Entry 8AYZ (electron microscopy, 1.88 A resolution); this record covers chains B and C of the 3 polymer chains in the assembly.

Chain B:
Molecule: Capsid protein, VP0
Organism: Human poliovirus 2
Reference sequence: P06210 (POLG_POL2L); residues 1-340 here = UniProt positions 1-340
Sequence (340 residues; numbered 1 to 340; the number before each row is that of its first residue):
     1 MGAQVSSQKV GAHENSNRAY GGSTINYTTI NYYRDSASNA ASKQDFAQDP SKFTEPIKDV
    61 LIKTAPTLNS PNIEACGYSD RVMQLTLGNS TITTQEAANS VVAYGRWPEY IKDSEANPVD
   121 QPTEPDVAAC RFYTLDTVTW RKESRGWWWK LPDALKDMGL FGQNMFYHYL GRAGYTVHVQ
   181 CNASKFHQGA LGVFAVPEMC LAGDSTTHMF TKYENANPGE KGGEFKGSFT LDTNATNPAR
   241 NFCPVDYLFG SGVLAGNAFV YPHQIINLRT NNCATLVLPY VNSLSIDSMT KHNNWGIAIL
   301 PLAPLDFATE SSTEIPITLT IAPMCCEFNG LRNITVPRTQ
Disordered / not traced: 1, 9-24, 45-78
Curated features (UniProtKB/Swiss-Prot):
  - site (Cleavage): Asn69, Ser70, Gln340
  - lipidation: Gly2 (N-myristoyl glycine)

Chain C:
Molecule: Capsid protein, VP3
Organism: Human poliovirus 2
Reference sequence: P06210 (POLG_POL2L); residues 2-238 here correspond to UniProt positions 342-578 (UniProt number = residue number + 340)
Sequence (238 residues; each row starts with the number of its first residue):
     1 GLPVLNTPGS NQYLTADNYQ SPCAIPEFDV TPPIDIPGEV RNMMELAEID TMIPLNLTNQ
    61 RKNTMDMYRV ELNDAAHSDT PILCLSLSPA SDPRLAHTML GEILNYYTHW AGSLKFTFLF
   121 CGSMMATGKL LVSYAPPGAE APKSRKEAML GTHVIWDIGL QSSCTMVVPW ISNTTYRQTI
   181 NDSFTEGGYI SMFYQTRVVV PLSTPRKMDI LGFVSACNDF SVRLLRDTTH ISQEAMPQ
Disordered / not traced: 236-238
Sequence notes: expression tag (1)
Ligand contacts: FHK (4-[[4-[1,3-bis(oxidanylidene)isoindol-2-yl]phenyl]sulfonylamino]benzoic acid): Gln233, Glu234, Ala235

How chain B and chain C interact:
Pairs across the interface - 93 pairs, chain B then chain C:
  Ile30(B) - Gln20(C)  hydrogen bond (backbone-side chain)
  Asn31(B) - Gln20(C)
  Tyr32(B) - Gln20(C)  hydrogen bond (backbone-side chain)
  Tyr33(B) - Gln20(C)
  Tyr33(B) - Ser21(C)
  Tyr33(B) - Pro22(C)  hydrophobic
  Arg34(B) - Glu27(C)  salt bridge
  Asp35(B) - Cys23(C)  hydrogen bond
  Asp35(B) - Pro26(C)
  Asp35(B) - Glu27(C)  hydrogen bond (side chain-backbone)
  Ser38(B) - Gln20(C)
  Ser38(B) - Ser21(C)  hydrogen bond (side chain-backbone)
  Ser38(B) - Pro22(C)
  Ser38(B) - Cys23(C)  hydrogen bond (side chain-backbone)
  Ala40(B) - Asn18(C)
  Ala40(B) - Tyr19(C)
  Ala40(B) - Gln20(C)
  Ala41(B) - Asn18(C)  hydrogen bond (backbone-side chain)
  Tyr104(B) - Gly38(C)
  Arg106(B) - Asp35(C)  salt bridge
  Arg106(B) - Ile36(C)
  Arg106(B) - Pro37(C)
  Glu115(B) - Ile34(C)
  Glu115(B) - Asp35(C)  hydrogen bond (side chain-backbone)
  Lys185(B) - Ser123(C)
  Lys185(B) - Met124(C)  hydrogen bond (backbone-backbone)
  Lys185(B) - Met125(C)  hydrogen bond (backbone-backbone)
  Phe186(B) - Met125(C)  hydrophobic
  Phe186(B) - Leu202(C)
  Phe186(B) - Ser203(C)
  Phe186(B) - Thr204(C)
  Phe186(B) - Pro205(C)
  His187(B) - Ser123(C)
  Gln188(B) - Cys121(C)
  Gln188(B) - Gly122(C)
  Gln188(B) - Ser123(C)  hydrogen bond (side chain-backbone)
  Gln188(B) - Pro205(C)
  Gln188(B) - Lys207(C)  hydrogen bond (side chain-backbone)
  Gln188(B) - Met208(C)
  Gly189(B) - Cys121(C)
  Ala190(B) - Cys121(C)  hydrophobic
  Asp246(B) - Met65(C)
  Tyr247(B) - Asn63(C)
  Tyr247(B) - Thr64(C)
  Tyr247(B) - Met65(C)  hydrophobic
  Leu254(B) - Tyr68(C)
  Leu254(B) - His97(C)
  Ala255(B) - Met65(C)  hydrophobic
  Ala255(B) - Tyr68(C)
  Gly256(B) - Thr51(C)
  Gly256(B) - Met52(C)  hydrogen bond (backbone-backbone)
  Gly256(B) - Tyr68(C)  hydrogen bond (backbone-side chain)
  Asn257(B) - Thr51(C)
  Asn257(B) - His97(C)  hydrogen bond (side chain-backbone)
  Asn257(B) - Thr98(C)
  Asn257(B) - Met99(C)  hydrogen bond (side chain-backbone)
  Phe259(B) - Ile49(C)
  Phe259(B) - Asp50(C)
  Phe259(B) - Met52(C)  hydrophobic
  Phe259(B) - Phe213(C)  hydrophobic
  Val260(B) - Ile49(C)  hydrophobic
  Val260(B) - Thr51(C)
  Val260(B) - Met99(C)  hydrophobic
  Asn267(B) - Leu119(C)
  Asn267(B) - Phe120(C)  hydrogen bond (side chain-backbone)
  Asn267(B) - Cys121(C)
  Asn267(B) - Ser162(C)  hydrogen bond
  Arg269(B) - Phe120(C)
  Arg269(B) - Gly122(C)  hydrogen bond (side chain-backbone)
  Arg269(B) - Ser123(C)  hydrogen bond (side chain-backbone)
  Arg269(B) - Met124(C)
  Arg269(B) - Ala126(C)  hydrogen bond (side chain-backbone)
  Arg269(B) - Ile158(C)
  Arg269(B) - Gly159(C)  hydrogen bond (side chain-backbone)
  Arg269(B) - Ser162(C)
  Thr270(B) - Ser162(C)  hydrogen bond
  Pro279(B) - Pro37(C)  hydrophobic
  Tyr280(B) - Pro37(C)
  Val281(B) - Pro37(C)  hydrophobic
  Asn282(B) - Ile36(C)
  Leu284(B) - Ile34(C)
  Ser285(B) - Ile34(C)
  Pro301(B) - Arg69(C)  hydrogen bond (backbone-side chain)
  Leu302(B) - Met52(C)  hydrophobic
  Leu302(B) - Arg69(C)  hydrogen bond (backbone-side chain)
  Leu302(B) - Leu211(C)  hydrophobic
  Ala303(B) - Cys121(C)  hydrophobic
  Pro304(B) - Arg69(C)
  Pro304(B) - Asp209(C)
  Asp306(B) - Pro205(C)
  Ala308(B) - Ser203(C)
  Ala308(B) - Thr204(C)
  Ala308(B) - Pro205(C)
Also at the interface, not in a pair above, chain B (46 interface residues in all): Asn39, Lys43, Ile265, Ser283, Phe307
Also at the interface, not in a pair above, chain C (49 interface residues in all): Met67, Glu102, Leu160, Pro201

Overview:
46 residues of chain B face 49 of chain C across their interface, with 25 hydrogen bonds and 2 salt bridges.
Polar contacts include Arg34(B)-Glu27(C), Arg106(B)-Asp35(C) and Ile30(B)-Gln20(C). Ligands of chain C:
compound FHK.
Chain B is Capsid protein, VP0 and chain C is Capsid protein, VP3, both from Human poliovirus 2; the
structure, Poliovirus type 2 (strain MEF-1) virus-like particle in complex with capsid binder compound 17, was
determined by electron microscopy together with 8AYX and 8AYY from the same study.
